7DKZ - chains A and D of the 16 polymer chains in the assembly; structure by X-ray diffraction, 2.39 A resolution.

[Chain A]
Molecule: Photosystem I P700 chlorophyll a apoprotein A1
Organism: Pisum sativum
Notes: EC 1.97.1.12
UniProtKB: A0A0F6NFW5 (A0A0F6NFW5_PEA); residue numbers follow UniProt; this construct covers 1-758
Amino-acid sequence (758 residues; numbered 1 to 758; the number before each row is that of its first residue):
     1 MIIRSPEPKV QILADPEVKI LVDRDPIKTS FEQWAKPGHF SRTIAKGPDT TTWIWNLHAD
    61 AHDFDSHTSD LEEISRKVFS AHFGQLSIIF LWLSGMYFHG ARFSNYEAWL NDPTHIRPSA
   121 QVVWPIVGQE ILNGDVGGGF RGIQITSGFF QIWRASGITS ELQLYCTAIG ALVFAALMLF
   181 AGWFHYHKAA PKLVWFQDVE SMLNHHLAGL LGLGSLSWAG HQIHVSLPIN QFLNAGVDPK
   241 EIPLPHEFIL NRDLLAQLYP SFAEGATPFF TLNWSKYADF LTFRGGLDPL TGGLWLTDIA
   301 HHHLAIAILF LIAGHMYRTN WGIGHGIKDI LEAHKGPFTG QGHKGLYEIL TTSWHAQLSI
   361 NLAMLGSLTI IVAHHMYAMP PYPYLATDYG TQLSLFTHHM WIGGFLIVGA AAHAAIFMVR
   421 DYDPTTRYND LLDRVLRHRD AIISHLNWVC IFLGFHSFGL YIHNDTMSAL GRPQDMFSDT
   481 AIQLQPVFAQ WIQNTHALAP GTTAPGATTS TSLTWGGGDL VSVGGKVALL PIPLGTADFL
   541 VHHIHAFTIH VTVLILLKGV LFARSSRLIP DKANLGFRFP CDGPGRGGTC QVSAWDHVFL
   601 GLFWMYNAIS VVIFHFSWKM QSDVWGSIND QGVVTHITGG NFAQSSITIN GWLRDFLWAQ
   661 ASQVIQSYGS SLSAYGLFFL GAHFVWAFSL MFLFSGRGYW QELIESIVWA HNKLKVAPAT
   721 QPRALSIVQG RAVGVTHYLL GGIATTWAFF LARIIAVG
Unresolved in the structure: 1-16
Differences from the reference sequence: conflict Ile-223 (Val in A0A0F6NFW5)
Bound ions: chlorophyll a Mg (4 sites), coordinated by Gln-85, Gln-121, Gln-129, Thr-503; 4Fe-4S cluster Fe: Cys-581, Cys-590 (shared with 2 residues of chain B)
Small-molecule neighbours:
  - beta-carotene (BCR), molecule 1: Ile-89, Trp-92, Gly-209, Leu-210, Leu-213, Gly-214, Ser-217
  - beta-carotene (BCR), molecule 2: Phe-90, Tyr-97, Thr-167, Gly-170, Ala-171, Phe-174, Leu-213, Leu-216, Ser-217, Phe-270
  - beta-carotene (BCR), molecule 3: Trp-124, Pro-125, Ile-126
  - beta-carotene (BCR), molecule 4: Leu-216, Ala-266, Phe-269, Phe-270, Ile-308, Leu-311, Ile-312, His-315, Ile-323
  - beta-carotene (BCR), molecule 5: Phe-269, Trp-274, Ile-308
  - beta-carotene (BCR), molecule 6: Leu-350, Ala-356, Ser-359, Ile-360, Ala-414, Phe-417
  - beta-carotene (BCR), molecule 7: Ser-359, Ala-363, Met-364, Ser-367, Ile-407, Ala-410, Ala-411, Ala-414, Val-553, Leu-556, Leu-557, Val-560
  - beta-carotene (BCR), molecule 8: Asn-447, Ile-451, Phe-455
  - beta-carotene (BCR), molecule 9: Phe-678, Gly-681, Ala-682, Phe-684, Val-685, Leu-740, Ile-743, Ala-744, Trp-747
  - beta-carotene (BCR), molecule 10: Trp-700, Leu-703, Ile-704
  - chlorophyll a (CLA), molecule 1: Val-18, Lys-19, Ile-20, Trp-195, Asp-198, Ser-201, His-205, Thr-319, Asn-320, Trp-321
  - chlorophyll a (CLA), molecule 2: Ile-20, Val-22, Phe-79, Phe-83, Leu-177, Met-178, Phe-180, Ala-181, Phe-184, His-185, Ala-189, Pro-191, Trp-195
  - chlorophyll a (CLA), molecule 3: Ile-27, Lys-28, Thr-29, Ser-30, Phe-31, Gln-33, Trp-34, His-39, Lys-77, Ser-80, Ala-81, Gly-84, Ile-88, Leu-179, Gly-182, Trp-183, Tyr-186, His-187
  - chlorophyll a (CLA), molecule 4: Trp-34, His-39, Phe-40, Leu-57, His-58, Ala-61, His-62, Phe-64, His-67, Lys-77, Ala-81, Gly-84, Gln-85, Ile-88
  - chlorophyll a (CLA), molecule 5: Trp-34, Pro-37, Trp-53, Ile-54, Trp-55, Leu-57, His-58
  - chlorophyll a (CLA), molecule 6: Thr-51, Ile-54, Trp-55, Ile-704, Ile-707, Val-708, His-711, Val-716, Pro-718, Pro-722, Arg-723
  - chlorophyll a (CLA), molecule 7: Trp-55, Phe-684, Val-685, Phe-688, Phe-692, Leu-725, Gln-729, Ala-732, Val-733, Thr-736, His-737, Leu-740
  - chlorophyll a (CLA), molecule 8: His-58, Ala-59, Asp-60, Ala-61, His-62, Asp-63, His-355, Leu-358, Leu-362, Phe-405, Leu-406, Val-408, Gly-409, Ala-412, His-413, Ile-416, Arg-420, Phe-577, Arg-578, Trp-595, Val-598, Leu-602, Thr-736
  - chlorophyll a (CLA), molecule 9: His-62, Phe-64, Val-78, Ala-81, His-82, Gln-85, Leu-86, Ile-89, Phe-90, Leu-93, Trp-354, His-355, Gln-357, Leu-358, Asn-361, Leu-362, Leu-365
  - chlorophyll a (CLA), molecule 10: His-62, Gln-85, Ile-88, Ile-89, Trp-92, Leu-365, Ile-402, Phe-405, Leu-406
  - chlorophyll a (CLA), molecule 11: Leu-71, Ser-75, His-82, Leu-193, Phe-196, Gln-197, Val-199, Met-202, Leu-203, His-206, Leu-207, Leu-211, Ile-327, Leu-331, Tyr-347, Leu-350, Thr-351, Thr-352, Ser-353, Trp-354, Gln-357, Ile-360, Asn-361, Met-364, Leu-365
  - chlorophyll a (CLA), molecule 12: Phe-79, His-82, Phe-83, Leu-86, Phe-90, Phe-174, Met-178, Trp-195, Phe-196, Asp-198, Ser-201, Met-202, His-205, His-206, Gly-209, Leu-210
  - chlorophyll a (CLA), molecule 13: Ser-87, Ile-88, Leu-91, Gln-121, Val-122, Val-123, Trp-124, Ile-126, Val-127, Gln-129, Leu-132, Ile-143, Leu-179, Ala-674, Leu-677, Phe-678
  - chlorophyll a (CLA), molecule 14: Leu-91, Trp-92, Ser-94, Gly-95, Met-96, Phe-98, His-99, Phe-103, Gln-121, Val-122, Trp-124, Leu-172
  - chlorophyll a (CLA), molecule 15: Trp-92, Met-96, His-99, Ala-120, Gln-121, Ile-143, Gln-144, Ile-145, Thr-146, Ser-147, Phe-149, Ala-674, Tyr-675, Phe-678, Trp-747, Leu-751
  - chlorophyll a (CLA), molecule 16: Trp-92, Met-96, Thr-146, Ser-147, Phe-149, Ser-394, Leu-395, Thr-397, His-398, Trp-401, Ile-402, Phe-405, Phe-678, Ile-743, Thr-746, Trp-747, Leu-751
  - chlorophyll a (CLA), molecule 17: Trp-92, Leu-93, Ser-147, Gly-148, Phe-149, Ile-152, Leu-210, Leu-211, Leu-365, Leu-368, Thr-369, Val-372, Met-376, Tyr-382, Leu-395, His-398, His-399, Ile-402, Leu-406
  - chlorophyll a (CLA), molecule 18: Ala-155, Leu-210, Leu-211, Gly-214, Ser-215, Trp-218, Gln-222, Leu-296, Ile-299, His-302, His-303, Ile-306, Phe-310, Leu-368, Ile-371, Val-372, His-375, Met-376, Pro-381, Tyr-382
  - chlorophyll a (CLA), molecule 19: Ser-156, Gly-157, Ile-158, Gln-163, Cys-166, Thr-167, Ser-217, Trp-218, Gly-220, His-221, His-224, Val-225, Pro-245, His-246, Ile-249
  - chlorophyll a (CLA), molecule 20: Leu-162, Gln-163, Cys-166, Leu-244, His-246, Ile-249, Leu-250
  - chlorophyll a (CLA), molecule 21: Leu-203, Leu-207, Leu-309, Phe-310, Ala-313, Met-316, Tyr-317, Ile-327, Ile-330, Leu-331, Met-364
  - chlorophyll a (CLA), molecule 22: Asn-204, His-205, Ala-208, Gly-209, Leu-213, Leu-311, Gly-314, His-315, Tyr-317, Thr-319, Trp-321, Ile-323
  - chlorophyll a (CLA), molecule 23: Leu-216, Ser-217, Ala-219, Gly-220, Ile-223, His-224, Phe-248, Ile-249, Arg-252, Leu-255, Phe-262, Gly-265, Ala-266, Phe-280, Leu-281, Leu-304
  - chlorophyll a (CLA), molecule 24: Phe-269, Trp-274, Ser-275, Tyr-277, Ala-278, Leu-281, Thr-282, Phe-283, His-301, Leu-304, Ala-305, Ile-308, Leu-309, Ile-312, Gly-506
  - chlorophyll a (CLA), molecule 25: Phe-269, Phe-270, Leu-272
  - chlorophyll a (CLA), molecule 26: Thr-282, Phe-283, Gly-285, Leu-294, Asp-298, Ile-299, His-301, His-302, Ala-305, Ile-306, His-375, Met-376, Met-379, Pro-381, Thr-511
  - chlorophyll a (CLA), molecule 27: Phe-283, Thr-503, Ala-504, Pro-505, Gly-506, Ala-507
  - chlorophyll a (CLA), molecule 28: Ile-312, Ala-313, His-315, Met-316, Ile-323, Gly-324, His-325
  - chlorophyll a (CLA), molecule 29: Met-316, His-325, Asp-329, Ile-330, Ala-333, His-334
  - chlorophyll a (CLA), molecule 30: Ile-330, Leu-331, His-334, Thr-339, His-343, Leu-346, Leu-350, Asn-429, Leu-431, Leu-432, Val-435
  - chlorophyll a (CLA), molecule 31: Ala-333, His-334, Lys-335, Pro-337, Phe-338
  - chlorophyll a (CLA), molecule 32: Phe-338, Thr-339, Leu-431, Arg-434, Val-435, Arg-437, His-438, Ile-442, His-445
  - chlorophyll a (CLA), molecule 33: Met-364, Ser-367, Leu-368, Ile-371, His-374, His-375, Tyr-377, Ala-378, Met-379, Thr-511, Ser-512, Thr-514, Trp-515
  - chlorophyll a (CLA), molecule 34: Ile-370, Ile-371, His-374, Met-400, Ile-407, Ile-549, Thr-552, Val-553, Leu-556, Met-605, Ala-608, Ile-609, Val-612
  - chlorophyll a (CLA), molecule 35: His-374, Tyr-377, Phe-396, Phe-488, Ala-489, Ile-492, Gln-493, Trp-515, Ile-532, Leu-534, His-542, His-545, Ile-549, Val-612, His-615, Phe-616, Lys-619, Met-620
  - chlorophyll a (CLA), molecule 36: Ala-441, His-445, Trp-448
  - chlorophyll a (CLA), molecule 37: Ile-442, Leu-446, Trp-448, Val-449, Ala-546, Ile-549, His-550, Val-553, Leu-557
  - chlorophyll a (CLA), molecule 38: Ser-444, Asn-447, Trp-448, Ile-451
  - chlorophyll a (CLA), molecule 39: Asn-447, Cys-450, Ile-451, Gly-454, Phe-455, Phe-458, Ile-462, Phe-547, Val-551, Leu-554, Ile-555, Leu-600, Phe-603, Trp-604
  - chlorophyll a (CLA), molecule 40: Trp-448, Ile-451, Phe-452, Phe-455, His-456
  - chlorophyll a (CLA), molecule 41: Trp-448, Val-449, Phe-452, Leu-453, Gln-485, Pro-486, Val-487, Phe-488, Ala-489, Asp-538, Phe-539, His-542, His-543, Ala-546, His-550
  - chlorophyll a (CLA), molecule 42: Phe-455, His-456, Gly-459, Leu-460, Ile-462, His-463, Thr-466, Met-467, Arg-472, Asp-475, Phe-477, Ile-482
  - chlorophyll a (CLA), molecule 43: Phe-458, Tyr-461, Ile-544, Phe-547, Thr-548, Tyr-606, Asn-607, Ser-610, Val-611, Phe-614, Ile-649, Trp-652, Leu-653, Leu-657, Ala-661, Ile-665, Phe-679, His-683, Trp-686, Tyr-738, Gly-742, Thr-745, Thr-746, Phe-749
  - chlorophyll a (CLA), molecule 44: Phe-458, Ile-462, Asp-465, Phe-547, Phe-603, Trp-604, Tyr-606, Asn-607, Ile-649, Leu-653, Trp-686, Tyr-738
  - chlorophyll a (CLA), molecule 45: Thr-466, Ala-469, Leu-470
  - chlorophyll a (CLA), molecule 46: Trp-491, Ile-492, Thr-495, His-496, Ala-499, Thr-503, Ala-504, Thr-511, Trp-515
  - chlorophyll a (CLA), molecule 47: Leu-653, Leu-657, Trp-658
  - chlorophyll a (CLA), molecule 48: Leu-677, Leu-680, Gly-681, His-683, Phe-684, Trp-686, Ala-687, Leu-690
  - chlorophyll a (CLA), molecule 49: Phe-684, Ala-687, Phe-688, Leu-690, Met-691, Phe-694, Ser-695, Tyr-699, Trp-700, Leu-703
  - chlorophyll a (CLA), molecule 50: Ile-707, Ala-710, His-711, Leu-714, Val-716
  - chlorophyll a (CLA), molecule 51: Trp-709, Ala-710, Lys-713, Leu-714
  - phylloquinone (PQN): Trp-55, Met-691, Phe-692, Ser-695, Gly-696, Arg-697, Trp-700, Ile-704, Arg-723, Ala-724, Leu-725, Ser-726, Gly-730
  - 4Fe-4S cluster (SF4): Pro-580, Cys-581, Gly-583, Pro-584, Cys-590, Ile-727, Arg-731

[Chain D]
Molecule: PsaD
Organism: Pisum sativum
Amino-acid sequence (143 residues; row label = number of the first residue in the row):
    68 GFTPPELDPN TPSPIFGGST GGLLRKAQVE EFYVITWESP KEQIFEMPTG GAAIMREGPN
   128 LLKLARKEQC LALGTRLRSK YKIKYQFYRV FPSGEVQYLH PKDGVYPEKV NPGRQGVGVN
   188 FRSIGKNVSP IEVKFTGKQP YDL
Unresolved in the structure: 68-70

[Interface between chain A and chain D]
Contacting residue pairs (28):
  Pro-424(A) with Ala-119(D), hydrophobic
  Thr-425(A) with Ile-111(D); Lys-147(D)
  Asp-433(A) with Gly-118(D); Ala-119(D), hydrogen bond (side chain-backbone)
  Arg-437(A) with Gly-85(D), hydrogen bond (side chain-backbone); Ser-86(D); Thr-87(D), hydrogen bond (backbone-backbone)
  His-438(A) with Thr-87(D)
  Arg-439(A) with Thr-87(D); Thr-116(D); Gly-117(D)
  Asp-440(A) with Thr-87(D), hydrogen bond; Gly-88(D)
  Arg-564(A) with Glu-113(D), salt bridge
  Ser-565(A) with Pro-115(D)
  Arg-567(A) with Thr-87(D), hydrogen bond (side chain-backbone); Gly-88(D), hydrogen bond (side chain-backbone); Gly-89(D), hydrogen bond (side chain-backbone); Leu-91(D); Arg-133(D), hydrogen bond (backbone-side chain)
  Leu-568(A) with Arg-133(D), hydrogen bond (backbone-side chain); Glu-135(D)
  Pro-570(A) with Arg-133(D); Glu-135(D); Gln-136(D); Ala-139(D), hydrophobic
  Arg-586(A) with Glu-135(D), salt bridge
Other interface residues (no listed pair), chain A (18 interface residues in all): Tyr-422, Tyr-428, Leu-436, Ala-441, Asp-571
Other interface residues (no listed pair), chain D (21 interface residues in all): Phe-83, Gly-84, Tyr-148

[Overview]
18 residues of chain A face 21 of chain D across their interface, with 9 hydrogen bonds and 2 salt bridges.
Polar contacts include Arg-564(A)/Glu-113(D), Arg-586(A)/Glu-135(D) and Asp-433(A)/Ala-119(D). Bound to chain
A: 51 copies of chlorophyll a, phylloquinone, 10 copies of beta-carotene and 4Fe-4S cluster.
Here chain A is Photosystem I P700 chlorophyll a apoprotein A1 and chain D is PsaD, both from Pisum sativum.
Entry 7DKZ (Structure of plant photosystem I-light harvesting complex I supercomplex) was determined by X-ray
diffraction.
